Entry 4QVJ (X-ray diffraction, 2.26 A resolution); this record covers chains A and B.

Chain A (and B):
Name: VP1
Organism: Norovirus cat/GIV.2/CU081210E/USA/2010
Notes: fragment: P domain; chain B of this document is another copy of the same molecule, construct and numbering; everything in this record applies to it too
UniProt: H8YRY9 (H8YRY9_9CALI); residue numbers follow UniProt; this construct covers 225-565
Chain sequence (341 residues; each row starts with the number of its first residue):
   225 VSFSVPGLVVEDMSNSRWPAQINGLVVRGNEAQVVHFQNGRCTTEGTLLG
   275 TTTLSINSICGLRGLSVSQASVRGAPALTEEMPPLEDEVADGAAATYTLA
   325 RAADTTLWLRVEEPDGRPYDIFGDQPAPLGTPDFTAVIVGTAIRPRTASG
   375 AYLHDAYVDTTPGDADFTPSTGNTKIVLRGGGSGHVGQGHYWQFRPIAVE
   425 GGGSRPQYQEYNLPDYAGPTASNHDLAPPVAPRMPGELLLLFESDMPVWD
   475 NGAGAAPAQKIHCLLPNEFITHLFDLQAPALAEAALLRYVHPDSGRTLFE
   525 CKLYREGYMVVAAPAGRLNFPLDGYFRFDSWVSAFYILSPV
Disordered / not traced: 297-326

How chain A and chain B interact:
Residue-residue contacts (74):
  Pro-230(A) with Asp-499(B)
  Gly-231(A) with Asp-499(B), hydrogen bond (backbone-side chain)
  Leu-232(A) with Phe-498(B), hydrophobic; Asp-499(B)
  Glu-235(A) with Asp-339(B); Arg-341(B), salt bridge
  Asp-236(A) with Leu-278(B); Ser-279(B)
  Ser-238(A) with Asn-281(B)
  Pro-243(A) with Asn-281(B); Arg-419(B), hydrogen bond (backbone-side chain)
  Ala-244(A) with Asn-281(B), hydrogen bond (backbone-side chain)
  Gln-245(A) with Ser-279(B), hydrogen bond; Asn-281(B); Ser-282(B), hydrogen bond; Pro-338(B), hydrogen bond (side chain-backbone)
  Asn-247(A) with Arg-370(B)
  Leu-278(A) with Leu-232(B), hydrophobic; Asp-236(B)
  Ser-279(A) with Asp-236(B); Gln-245(B), hydrogen bond
  Ile-280(A) with Glu-492(B)
  Asn-281(A) with Ser-238(B); Pro-243(B); Ala-244(B), hydrogen bond (side chain-backbone); Gln-245(B)
  Ser-282(A) with Gln-245(B), hydrogen bond
  Pro-338(A) with Gln-245(B), hydrogen bond (backbone-side chain)
  Asp-339(A) with Glu-235(B)
  Arg-341(A) with Glu-235(B), salt bridge; Asp-547(B), salt bridge
  Thr-365(A) with Ile-421(B)
  Ile-367(A) with Pro-471(B), hydrophobic
  Arg-368(A) with Gly-478(B)
  Pro-369(A) with Asp-469(B); Ala-482(B)
  Arg-370(A) with Asn-247(B); Asp-469(B), salt bridge
  Ser-373(A) with Gly-478(B); Ala-479(B)
  Gly-374(A) with Gly-478(B); Ala-480(B)
  Ala-375(A) with Gly-478(B); Ala-480(B), hydrogen bond (backbone-backbone)
  Tyr-376(A) with Gly-476(B); Gly-478(B)
  Leu-377(A) with Ala-422(B), hydrophobic; Val-472(B); Trp-473(B)
  His-409(A) with Gly-476(B), hydrogen bond (side chain-backbone); Ala-477(B)
  Arg-419(A) with Pro-243(B), hydrogen bond (side chain-backbone)
  Ile-421(A) with Thr-365(B); Ile-421(B), hydrophobic
  Ala-422(A) with Leu-377(B), hydrophobic
  Asp-469(A) with Arg-370(B), salt bridge
  Pro-471(A) with Ile-367(B), hydrophobic
  Val-472(A) with Leu-377(B)
  Trp-473(A) with Leu-377(B)
  Gly-476(A) with Tyr-376(B); His-409(B)
  Ala-477(A) with His-409(B), hydrogen bond (backbone-side chain)
  Gly-478(A) with Ser-373(B); Gly-374(B); Ala-375(B); Tyr-376(B)
  Ala-480(A) with Gly-374(B); Ala-375(B), hydrogen bond (backbone-backbone)
  Ala-482(A) with Pro-369(B)
  Phe-498(A) with Leu-232(B), hydrophobic
  Asp-499(A) with Pro-230(B); Gly-231(B), hydrogen bond (side chain-backbone); Leu-232(B)
  Asp-547(A) with Arg-341(B), salt bridge
Interface residues without a listed pair, chain A (49 interface residues in all): Asp-474, Ala-479, Lys-484, Glu-492, Thr-495
Interface residues without a listed pair, chain B (49 interface residues in all): Ile-280, Arg-368, Asp-474, Thr-495, His-496

Summary:
Chain A and chain B each contribute 49 residues to their interface, with 16 hydrogen bonds and 6 salt bridges.
Among the polar pairs are Glu-235(A)/Arg-341(B), Arg-341(A)/Asp-547(B) and Arg-370(A)/Asp-469(B).
Chain A and chain B are both VP1 (Norovirus cat/GIV.2/CU081210E/USA/2010); the structure, Unliganded crystal
structure of Feline Norovirus P Domain co-crystallized with N-acetylneuraminic acid, was determined by X-ray
diffraction, deposited together with 4QUZ and 4QVA.
